7F16 - chains R and A of the 6 polymer chains in the assembly; structure by electron microscopy, 2.80 A resolution.

# Chain R
Name: Parathyroid hormone 2 receptor
From: Homo sapiens
Reference sequence: P49190 (PTH2R_HUMAN); residue numbers follow UniProt; this construct covers 24-442
Amino-acid sequence (434 residues; numbered 9 to 442; the number before each row is that of its first residue):
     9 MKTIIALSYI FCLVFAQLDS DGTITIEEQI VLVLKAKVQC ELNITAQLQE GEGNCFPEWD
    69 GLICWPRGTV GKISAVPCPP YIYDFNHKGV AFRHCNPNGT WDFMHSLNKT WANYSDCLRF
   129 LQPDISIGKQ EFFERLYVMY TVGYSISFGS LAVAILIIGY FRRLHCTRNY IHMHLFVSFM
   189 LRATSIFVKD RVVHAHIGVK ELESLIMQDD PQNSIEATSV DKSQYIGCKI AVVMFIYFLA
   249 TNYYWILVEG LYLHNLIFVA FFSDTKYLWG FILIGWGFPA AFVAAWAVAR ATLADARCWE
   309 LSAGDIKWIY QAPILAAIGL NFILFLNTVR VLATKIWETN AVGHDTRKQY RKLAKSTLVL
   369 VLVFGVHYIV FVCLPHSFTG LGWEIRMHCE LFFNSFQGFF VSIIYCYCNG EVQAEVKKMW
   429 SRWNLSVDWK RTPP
Unresolved in the structure: 9-30, 212-230, 348-352, 384-387, 435-442
Sequence notes: initiating methionine (9); expression tag (10-23)
Disulfides: Cys48-Cys72, Cys63-Cys103, Cys86-Cys125, Cys236-Cys306
UniProt features mapped onto this chain:
  - glycosylation (N-linked (GlcNAc...) asparagine): Asn51, Asn106, Asn116, Asn121
From the paper describing this entry:
  - mutagenesis - Y318A: increased signaling in response to PTH
  - mutagenesis - I34A, I38A: decreased signaling in response to PTH
  - contacts within the chain: Gly258-Phe372, Gly258-Leu259 (hydrophobic contact), Gly258-Leu332 (hydrophobic contact), Leu259-Leu332 (hydrophobic contact), Ile265-Val339 (hydrophobic contact), Leu332-Phe372 (hydrophobic contact), Leu370-Gln405 (backbone contact) (from molecular simulation)
  - disease-associated variants - G258D: decreased signaling in response to TIP39
  - disease-associated variants - S158F, G258D: decreased signaling in response to Gq coupling
  - specificity-determining residues: Lys197, Arg305, Tyr318 (from molecular simulation)
  - disease-associated variants - G258D: decreased signaling with Tuberoinfundibular peptide of 39 residues
  - disease-associated variants - S158F: unchanged signaling in response to cAMP response

# Chain A
Name: Guanine nucleotide-binding protein G(s) subunit alpha isoforms short
From: Homo sapiens
Reference sequence: P63092 (GNAS2_HUMAN); residue numbers follow UniProt; this construct covers 1-394
Amino-acid sequence (394 residues; row label = number of the first residue in the row):
     1 MGCLGNSKTE DQRNEEKAQR EANKKIEKQL QKDKQVYRAT HRLLLLGAGE SGKNTIVKQM
    61 RILHVNGFNG EGGEEDPQAA RSNSDGEKAT KVQDIKNNLK EAIETIVAAM SNLVPPVELA
   121 NPENQFRVDY ILSVMNVPDF DFPPEFYEHA KALWEDEGVR ACYERSNEYQ LIDCAQYFLD
   181 KIDVIKQADY VPSDQDLLRC RVLTSGIFET KFQVDKVNFH MFDVGAQRDE RRKWIQCFND
   241 VTAIIFVVAS SSYNMVIRED NQTNRLQAAL KLFDSIWNNK WLRDTSVILF LNKQDLLAEK
   301 VLAGKSKIED YFPEFARYTT PEDATPEPGE DPRVTRAKYF IRDEFLRIST ASGDGRHYCY
   361 PHFTCAVDTE NIRRVFNDCR DIIQRMHLRQ YELL
Unresolved in the structure: 1-10, 61-204, 252-261
Sequence notes: engineered mutation Asn54 (Ser in P63092), Ala226 (Gly in P63092), Ala268 (Glu in P63092), Lys271 (Asn in P63092), Asp274 (Lys in P63092), Lys280 (Arg in P63092), Asp284 (Thr in P63092), Thr285 (Ile in P63092)

# Interface between chain R and chain A
Pairs across the interface - 35 pairs, chain R then chain A:
  Arg176(R) with Gln390(A); Tyr391(A)
  His180(R) with Tyr391(A)
  Tyr260(R) with Tyr391(A)
  Leu261(R) with Tyr391(A), hydrophobic
  Leu264(R) with Gln384(A); His387(A); Tyr391(A), hydrophobic
  Ile265(R) with Gln384(A), hydrogen bond (backbone-side chain); Leu388(A), hydrophobic
  Ala268(R) with Arg380(A)
  Phe269(R) with His41(A); Val217(A), hydrophobic; Phe219(A), hydrophobic; Phe376(A), hydrophobic; Cys379(A), hydrophobic; Arg380(A); Ile383(A), hydrophobic
  Leu340(R) with Leu388(A), hydrophobic
  Lys343(R) with Asp381(A); Gln384(A), hydrogen bond; Arg385(A), hydrogen bond (backbone-side chain)
  Ile344(R) with Leu394(A), hydrophobic
  Glu346(R) with Asp381(A); Arg385(A), salt bridge
  Thr347(R) with Tyr358(A); Arg385(A)
  Lys360(R) with Glu392(A); Leu393(A); Leu394(A)
  Ser364(R) with Leu393(A), hydrogen bond (side chain-backbone)
  Leu368(R) with Leu393(A), hydrophobic
  Cys416(R) with Glu392(A)
  Asn417(R) with Glu392(A)
  Gly418(R) with Glu392(A)
Interface residues without a listed pair, chain R (22 interface residues in all): Val267, Tyr413, Glu419
Interface features reported in the paper:
  - residue pairs: Lys343(R)-Asp381(A), Glu346(R)-Arg385(A), Lys360(R)-Leu394(A)
  - interface residues, chain A: Leu388(A), Tyr391(A), Glu392(A), Leu393(A), Leu394(A)

# Summary
Chain R and chain A form an interface of 22 and 18 residues respectively; the contacts include 4 hydrogen
bonds and 1 salt bridge. Polar contacts include Glu346(R)-Arg385(A), Ile265(R)-Gln384(A) and
Lys343(R)-Gln384(A). The authors report contacts between Lys343(R) and Asp381(A), Glu346(R) and Arg385(A) and
Lys360(R) and Leu394(A). From the paper: I34A and I38A of chain R reduce signaling in response to PTH;
interface residues Leu388(A), Tyr391(A) and Glu392(A) among others; 5 substitutions were tested in all.
Here chain R is Parathyroid hormone 2 receptor and chain A is Guanine nucleotide-binding protein G(s) subunit
alpha isoforms short, both from Homo sapiens. Entry 7F16 (Cryo-EM structure of parathyroid hormone receptor
type 2 in complex with a tuberoinfundibular peptide of 39 ...) was determined by electron microscopy.
